Entry 7N1I (electron microscopy, 4.20 A resolution (low resolution: residue-level contacts below are approximate; hydrogen-bond / salt-bridge calls are withheld)); this record covers chains D and B of the 12 polymer chains in the assembly.

[Chain D (and B)]
Protein: E1 envelope glycoprotein
Organism: Venezuelan equine encephalitis virus
Notes: chain B of this document is another copy of the same molecule, construct and numbering; everything in this record applies to it too
UniProtKB: A0A0C4MX98 (A0A0C4MX98_9VIRU); residues 1-442 here correspond to UniProt positions 814-1255 (UniProt number = residue number + 813)
Amino-acid sequence (442 residues; each row starts with the number of its first residue):
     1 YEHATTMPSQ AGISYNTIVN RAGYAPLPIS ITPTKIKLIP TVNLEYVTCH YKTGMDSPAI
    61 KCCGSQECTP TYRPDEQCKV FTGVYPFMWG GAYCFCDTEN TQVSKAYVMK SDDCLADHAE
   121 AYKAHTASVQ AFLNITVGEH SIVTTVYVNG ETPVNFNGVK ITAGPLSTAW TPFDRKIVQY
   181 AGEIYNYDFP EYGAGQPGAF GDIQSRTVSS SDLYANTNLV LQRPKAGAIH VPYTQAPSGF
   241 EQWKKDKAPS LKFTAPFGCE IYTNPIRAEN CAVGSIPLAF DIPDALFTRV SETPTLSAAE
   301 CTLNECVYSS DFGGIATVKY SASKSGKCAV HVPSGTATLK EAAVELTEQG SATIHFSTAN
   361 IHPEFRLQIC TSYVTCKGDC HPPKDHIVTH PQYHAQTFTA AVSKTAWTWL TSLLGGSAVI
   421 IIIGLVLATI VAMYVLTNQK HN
Disulfides: Cys49-Cys114, Cys62-Cys94, Cys63-Cys96, Cys301-Cys376, Cys306-Cys380, Cys328-Cys370
Covalent attachments: N-acetylglucosamine (NAG) linked to Asn134

[Chain D / chain B interface]
Residue-residue contacts (11):
  Arg21(D) with Lys384(B)
  Ala22(D) with His381(B)
  Gly23(D) with Glu305(B); Lys384(B)
  Tyr24(D) with Lys384(B)
  Asp284(D) with Lys384(B)
  Arg289(D) with Asp311(B)
  Val290(D) with Glu305(B)
  Ser291(D) with Glu305(B); Ile315(B)
  Thr295(D) with Asn304(B)

[Summary]
9 residues of chain D face 6 of chain B across their interface.
Both chains are E1 envelope glycoprotein (Venezuelan equine encephalitis virus). Entry 7N1I (CryoEM structure
of Venezuelan equine encephalitis virus VLP) was determined by electron microscopy (same publication as 7N1H).
